Entry 8FA2 (electron microscopy, 2.82 A resolution); this record covers chains A and B of the 6 polymer chains in the assembly.

[Chain A (and B)]
Name: Scaffolded Spike protein S2' HR1
From: Nostoc punctiforme PCC 73102
Notes: chain B of this document is another copy of the same molecule, construct and numbering; everything in this record applies to it too
UniProt: chimeric construct of B2J981, P0DTC2: residues 742-915 from B2J981 (B2J981_NOSP7) positions 5-178 (UniProt number = residue number - 737); residues 917-988 from P0DTC2 (SPIKE_SARS2) positions 917-988 (same numbers)
Sequence (257 residues; row label = number of the first residue in the row):
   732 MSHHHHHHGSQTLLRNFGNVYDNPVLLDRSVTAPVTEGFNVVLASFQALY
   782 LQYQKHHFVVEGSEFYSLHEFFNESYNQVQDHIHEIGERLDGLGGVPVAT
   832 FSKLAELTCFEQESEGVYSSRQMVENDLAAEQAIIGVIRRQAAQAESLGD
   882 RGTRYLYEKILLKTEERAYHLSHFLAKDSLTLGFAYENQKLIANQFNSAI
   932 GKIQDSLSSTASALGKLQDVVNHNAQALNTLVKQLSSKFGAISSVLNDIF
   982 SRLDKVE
Disordered / not traced: 732-917
Sequence notes: initiating methionine (732); expression tag (733-741); linker (916); conflict His-954 (Gln in P0DTC2), Lys-969 (Asn in P0DTC2), Phe-981 (Leu in P0DTC2)
From the paper describing this entry:
  - self-association interface (contacts with another copy of this molecule); pairs are residue here / residue on that copy: Lys-969/Phe-970

[Chain A / chain B interface]
Pairs across the interface (35; chain A residue first):
  Gln-920(A) with Asn-919(B), hydrogen bond; Gln-920(B)
  Ile-923(A) with Ile-923(B), hydrophobic
  Phe-927(A) with Gln-926(B); Phe-927(B), hydrophobic; Ala-930(B), hydrophobic
  Ile-931(A) with Ala-930(B), hydrophobic
  Ile-934(A) with Ile-934(B), hydrophobic
  Leu-938(A) with Ser-937(B)
  Thr-941(A) with Thr-941(B)
  Leu-945(A) with Ala-944(B), hydrophobic; Leu-948(B), hydrophobic
  Leu-948(A) with Leu-948(B), hydrophobic
  Val-952(A) with Val-951(B), hydrophobic; Val-952(B), hydrophobic
  Ala-956(A) with Asn-955(B)
  Leu-959(A) with Leu-959(B), hydrophobic; Leu-962(B), hydrophobic
  Leu-966(A) with Leu-962(B), hydrophobic; Leu-966(B), hydrophobic
  Phe-970(A) with Leu-966(B), hydrophobic; Lys-969(B); Phe-970(B), hydrophobic; Ile-973(B), hydrophobic
  Ile-973(A) with Ile-973(B), hydrophobic
  Leu-977(A) with Val-976(B), hydrophobic; Leu-977(B), hydrophobic
  Ile-980(A) with Ile-980(B), hydrophobic
  Phe-981(A) with Ile-980(B), hydrophobic; Arg-983(B)
  Leu-984(A) with Arg-983(B); Leu-984(B), hydrophobic
  Asp-985(A) with Arg-983(B), salt bridge
  Glu-988(A) with Arg-983(B), salt bridge; Val-987(B)
Other interface residues (no listed pair), chain A (25 interface residues in all): Asn-955, Leu-962, Val-963, Val-987
Other interface residues (no listed pair), chain B (29 interface residues in all): Leu-945, Ala-958, Lys-986

[In short]
The interface between chain A and chain B involves 25 residues on one side and 29 on the other; the contacts
include 1 hydrogen bond and 2 salt bridges. Polar pairs include Asp-985(A)/Arg-983(B), Glu-988(A)/Arg-983(B)
and Gln-920(A)/Asn-919(B). From the paper: a self-association interface involving Lys-969(A).
Chain A and chain B are both Scaffolded Spike protein S2' HR1 (Nostoc punctiforme PCC 73102); the structure,
Cryo-EM structure of the SARS-CoV-2 Omicron HR1-42G complex, was determined by electron microscopy together
with 8FA1 and 7TIK from the same study.
